Entry 7FFL (electron microscopy, 3.10 A resolution); this record covers chains P and R of the 15 polymer chains in the assembly.

# Chain P
Name: assembly protein E3
Source organism: Venezuelan equine encephalitis virus (strain TC-83)
Reference sequence: P05674 (POLS_EEVV8); residues 1-59 here correspond to UniProt positions 276-334 (UniProt number = residue number + 275)
Chain sequence (59 residues; each row starts with the number of its first residue):
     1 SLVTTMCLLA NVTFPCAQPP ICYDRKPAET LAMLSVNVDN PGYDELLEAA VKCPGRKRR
Not modelled in the structure: 1-3, 54-59
Disulfide bonds: Cys7-Cys16
Swiss-Prot annotation at these positions:
  - region: Ser1 to Val12 (Functions as an uncleaved signal peptide for the precursor of protein E3/E2)
  - site: Arg59 (Cleavage)
  - glycosylation: Asn11 (N-linked (GlcNAc...) asparagine)

# Chain R
Name: Spike glycoprotein E2
Source organism: Venezuelan equine encephalitis virus (strain TC-83)
Reference sequence: P05674 (POLS_EEVV8); residues 1-423 here correspond to UniProt positions 335-757 (UniProt number = residue number + 334)
Chain sequence (423 residues; row label = number of the first residue in the row):
     1 STEELFNEYK LTRPYMARCI RCAVGSCHSP IAIEAVKSDG HDGYVRLQTS SQYGLDSSGN
    61 LKGRTMRYDM HGTIKEIPLH QVSLYTSRPC HIVDGHGYFL LARCPAGDSI TMEFKKDSVR
   121 HSCSVPYEVK FNPVGRELYT HPPEHGVEQA CQVYAHDAQN RGAYVEMHLP GSEVDSSLVS
   181 LSGSSVTVTP PDGTSALVEC ECGGTKISET INKTKQFSQC TKKEQCRAYR LQNDKWVYNS
   241 DKLPKAAGAT LKGKLHVPFL LADGKCTVPL APEPMITFGF RSVSLKLHPK NPTYLITRQL
   301 ADEPHYTHEL ISEPAVRNFT VTEKGWEFVW GNHPPKRFWA QETAPGNPHG LPHEVITHYY
   361 HRYPMSTILG LSICAAIATV SVAASTWLFC RSRVACLTPY RLTPNARIPF CLAVLCCART
   421 ARA
Not modelled in the structure: 420-423
Disulfide bonds: Cys19-Cys123, Cys22-Cys27, Cys90-Cys104, Cys151-Cys266, Cys200-Cys226, Cys202-Cys220
Swiss-Prot annotation at these positions:
  - site: Tyr44 (Interaction with host receptor LDLRAD3), Val93 (Interaction with host receptor LDLRAD3), Val153 (Interaction with host receptor LDLRAD3), Ala155 (Interaction with host receptor LDLRAD3), His156 (Interaction with host receptor LDLRAD3), Ala262 (Interaction with host receptor LDLRAD3), Ala423 (Cleavage)
  - lipidation (S-palmitoyl cysteine): Cys396, Cys416, Cys417
  - glycosylation (N-linked (GlcNAc...) asparagine): Asn212, Asn318

# Interface between chain P and chain R
Pairs across the interface - 25 pairs, chain P then chain R:
  Tyr23(P) - Lys10(R)
  Tyr23(P) - Leu11(R)  hydrophobic
  Tyr23(P) - Lys235(R)  hydrogen bond
  Pro27(P) - Asp234(R)
  Leu31(P) - Leu11(R)  hydrophobic
  Leu31(P) - Asp234(R)
  Leu31(P) - Lys235(R)
  Leu31(P) - Trp236(R)
  Leu31(P) - Lys252(R)
  Leu34(P) - Leu11(R)  hydrophobic
  Leu34(P) - Trp236(R)  hydrophobic
  Leu34(P) - Lys252(R)
  Ser35(P) - Leu251(R)  hydrogen bond (side chain-backbone)
  Ser35(P) - Lys252(R)  hydrogen bond (backbone-backbone)
  Val38(P) - Leu251(R)  hydrophobic
  Tyr43(P) - Gly253(R)
  Tyr43(P) - Lys254(R)  hydrogen bond (side chain-backbone)
  Asp44(P) - Asn160(R)
  Asp44(P) - Tyr164(R)
  Leu47(P) - Glu8(R)
  Leu47(P) - Lys254(R)
  Glu48(P) - Glu4(R)
  Glu48(P) - Asn160(R)
  Val51(P) - Asn7(R)
  Val51(P) - Glu8(R)
Interface residues without a listed pair, chain P (12 interface residues in all): Ala28
Interface residues without a listed pair, chain R (15 interface residues in all): Asn233

# Overview
Chain P and chain R form an interface of 12 and 15 residues respectively, with 4 hydrogen bonds. Polar
contacts include Tyr23(P)-Lys235(R), Ser35(P)-Leu251(R) and Tyr43(P)-Lys254(R).
Here chain P is assembly protein E3 and chain R is Spike glycoprotein E2, both from Venezuelan equine
encephalitis virus (strain TC-83). Entry 7FFL (Cryo-EM structure of VEEV VLP-LDLRAD3-D1 complex at the 2-fold
axes) was determined by electron microscopy (same publication as 7FFE, 7FFF, 7FFN, 7FFO and 7FFQ).
